PDB entry 3GND | X-ray diffraction, 2.90 A resolution | chains E and G of the 10 polymer chains in the assembly

== Chain E (and G) ==
Protein: Aldolase lsrF
Source organism: Escherichia coli
Notes: EC 4.1.2.-; fragment: Uncharacterized aldolase LsrF; chain G of this document is another copy of the same molecule, construct and numbering; everything in this record applies to it too
UniProt: P76143 (LSRF_ECOLI); residues 1-291 here = UniProt positions 1-291
Sequence (295 residues; numbered -3 to 291; the number before each row is that of its first residue; numbers below 1 keep their minus sign (Gly-3 is residue -3)):
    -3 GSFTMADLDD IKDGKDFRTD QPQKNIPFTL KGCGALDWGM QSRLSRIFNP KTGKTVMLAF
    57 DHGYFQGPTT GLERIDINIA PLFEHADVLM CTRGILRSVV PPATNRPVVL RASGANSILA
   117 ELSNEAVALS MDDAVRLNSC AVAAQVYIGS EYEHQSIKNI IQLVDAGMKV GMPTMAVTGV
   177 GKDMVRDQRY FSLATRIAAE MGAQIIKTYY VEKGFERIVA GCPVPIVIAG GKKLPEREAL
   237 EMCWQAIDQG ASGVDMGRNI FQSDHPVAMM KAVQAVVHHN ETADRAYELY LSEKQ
Unresolved in the structure: -3 to 9, 177-180, 290-291
Sequence notes: expression tag (-3 to 0)
Swiss-Prot annotation at these positions:
  - active site: Lys203 (Schiff-base intermediate with substrate)
  - mutagenesis: Asp57 (D57A: No activity), Lys203 (K203A: No activity), Asp251 (D251A: No activity)
Residues lining bound ligands: ribulose-5-phosphate (5RP): Ala55, Asp57, His58, Tyr60, Phe61, Arg107, Gln141, Lys203, Tyr205, Ala225, Gly226, Gly227, Asp251, Met252, Gly253, Arg254
Reported in the primary citation:
  - binding site for ribulose-5-phosphate: His58, Lys203, Arg254
  - catalytic residues: Asp57, Lys203 (by similarity / conservation)
  - catalytic residues: Asp251 (proposed by the authors, not directly observed)

== How chain E and chain G interact ==
Contacting residue pairs - 82 pairs, chain E then chain G:
  Lys11(E) with Pro64(G), hydrogen bond (side chain-backbone); Thr66(G); Glu69(G)
  Asp12(E) with Glu69(G), hydrogen bond (backbone-side chain)
  Phe13(E) with Pro64(G), hydrophobic; Glu69(G); Arg70(G), hydrogen bond (backbone-side chain)
  Arg14(E) with Arg70(G), hydrogen bond (backbone-side chain); Ile73(G); Asn74(G), hydrogen bond
  Gln17(E) with Arg70(G), hydrogen bond (backbone-side chain); Ile73(G)
  Pro18(E) with Arg70(G)
  Gln19(E) with Arg70(G); Asp72(G); Val95(G)
  Ile22(E) with Pro97(G), hydrophobic
  Asp33(E) with Arg93(G), salt bridge; Arg132(G)
  Trp34(E) with Leu92(G), hydrogen bond (side chain-backbone); Val96(G), hydrogen bond (side chain-backbone); Pro97(G); Pro98(G); Leu133(G)
  Gly35(E) with Arg132(G); Leu133(G); Asn134(G)
  Gln37(E) with Pro98(G)
  Ser38(E) with Asn134(G), hydrogen bond
  Arg39(E) with Val131(G), hydrogen bond (side chain-backbone); Arg132(G); Asn134(G), hydrogen bond
  Ser41(E) with Pro98(G); Ala99(G); Asn101(G), hydrogen bond (backbone-side chain)
  Arg42(E) with Arg42(G); Asn101(G)
  Pro46(E) with Ala99(G)
  Pro64(E) with Lys11(G), hydrogen bond (backbone-side chain); Phe13(G), hydrophobic
  Thr66(E) with Lys11(G)
  Glu69(E) with Lys11(G); Asp12(G), hydrogen bond (side chain-backbone); Phe13(G)
  Arg70(E) with Phe13(G), hydrogen bond (side chain-backbone); Arg14(G), hydrogen bond (side chain-backbone); Gln17(G), hydrogen bond (side chain-backbone); Pro18(G); Gln19(G)
  Asp72(E) with Gln19(G)
  Ile73(E) with Arg14(G); Gln17(G)
  Asn74(E) with Arg14(G), hydrogen bond
  Leu92(E) with Trp34(G), hydrogen bond (backbone-side chain)
  Arg93(E) with Asp33(G), salt bridge; Trp34(G)
  Val95(E) with Gln19(G)
  Val96(E) with Trp34(G), hydrogen bond (backbone-side chain)
  Pro97(E) with Ile22(G), hydrophobic
  Pro98(E) with Trp34(G); Gln37(G); Ser41(G)
  Ala99(E) with Ser41(G); Pro46(G)
  Asn101(E) with Ser41(G), hydrogen bond (side chain-backbone); Arg42(G)
  Val131(E) with Arg39(G), hydrogen bond (backbone-side chain); Val131(G), hydrophobic; Val166(G)
  Arg132(E) with Asp33(G); Gly35(G); Arg39(G); Lys165(G), hydrogen bond (side chain-backbone); Val166(G)
  Leu133(E) with Trp34(G); Gly35(G)
  Asn134(E) with Gly35(G); Ser38(G), hydrogen bond; Arg39(G), hydrogen bond
  Lys165(E) with Arg132(G), hydrogen bond (backbone-side chain)
  Val166(E) with Val131(G); Arg132(G)
Also at the interface, not in a pair above, chain E (46 interface residues in all): Gly10, Phe24, Met36, Thr65, Ser94, Val104, Asp128, Gly167
Also at the interface, not in a pair above, chain G (46 interface residues in all): Gly10, Phe24, Met36, Thr65, Ser94, Val104, Asp128, Gly167

== In short ==
The chain E/chain G interface involves 46 residues from each chain, with 26 hydrogen bonds and 2 salt bridges.
Among the polar pairs are Asp33(E)-Arg93(G), Lys11(E)-Pro64(G) and Asp12(E)-Glu69(G). Chain E binds
ribulose-5-phosphate. The paper reports catalytic residues Asp57(E), Lys203(E) and Asp251(E); a binding site
for ribulose-5-phosphate at His58(E), Lys203(E) and Arg254(E).
Both chains are Aldolase lsrF (Escherichia coli). Entry 3GND (Crystal Structure of E. coli LsrF in complex
with Ribulose-5-phosphate) was determined by X-ray diffraction, deposited together with 3GKF and 3GLC.
